PDB entry 6D6Q | electron microscopy, 3.45 A resolution | chains H and M of the 15 polymer chains in the assembly

Chain H:
Molecule: Exosome complex component RRP4
Source organism: Homo sapiens
UniProtKB: Q13868 (EXOS2_HUMAN); residues 1-293 here = UniProt positions 1-293
Amino-acid sequence (296 residues; each row starts with the number of its first residue; numbers below 1 keep their minus sign (Asp-2 is residue -2)):
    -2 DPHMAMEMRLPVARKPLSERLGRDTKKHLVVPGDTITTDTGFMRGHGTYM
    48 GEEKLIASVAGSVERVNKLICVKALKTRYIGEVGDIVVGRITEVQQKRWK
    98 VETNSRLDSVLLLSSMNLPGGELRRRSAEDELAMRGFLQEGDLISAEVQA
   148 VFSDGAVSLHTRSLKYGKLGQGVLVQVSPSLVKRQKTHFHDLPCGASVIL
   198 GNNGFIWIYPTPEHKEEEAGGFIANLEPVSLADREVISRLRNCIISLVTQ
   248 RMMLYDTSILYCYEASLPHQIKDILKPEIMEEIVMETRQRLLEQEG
Not modelled in the structure: -2 to 0, 213-216
Construct notes: expression tag (-2 to 0)
Swiss-Prot annotation at these positions:
  - modified residue: Ser124 (Phosphoserine)
  - natural variant: Gly30 (G30V: In SHRF), Gly198 (G198D: In SHRF)
From the paper describing this entry:
  - binding site for DNA/RNA: Phe149, Ser150

Chain M:
Molecule: Exosome RNA helicase MTR4
Source organism: Homo sapiens
Notes: EC 3.6.4.13
UniProtKB: P42285 (MTREX_HUMAN); numbering as in UniProt (aligned over 1-1042)
Amino-acid sequence (1045 residues; row label = number of the first residue in the row; numbers below 1 keep their minus sign (Ser-2 is residue -2)):
    -2 SGDMADAFGDELFSVFEGDSTTAAGTKKDKEKDKGKWKGPPGSADKAGKR
    48 FDGKLQSESTNNGKNKRDVDFEGTDEPIFGKKPRIEESITEDLSLADLMP
    98 RVKVQSVETVEGCTHEVALPAEEDYLPLKPRVGKAAKEYPFILDAFQREA
   148 IQCVDNNQSVLVSAHTSAGKTVCAEYAIALALREKQRVIFTSPIKALSNQ
   198 KYREMYEEFQDVGLMTGDVTINPTASCLVMTTEILRSMLYRGSEVMREVA
   248 WVIFDEIHYMRDSERGVVWEETIILLPDNVHYVFLSATIPNARQFAEWIC
   298 HLHKQPCHVIYTDYRPTPLQHYIFPAGGDGLHLVVDENGDFREDNFNTAM
   348 QVLRDAGDLAKGDQKGRKGGTKGPSNVFKIVKMIMERNFQPVIIFSFSKK
   398 DCEAYALQMTKLDFNTDEEKKMVEEVFSNAIDCLSDEDKKLPQVEHVLPL
   448 LKRGIGIHHGGLLPILKETIEILFSEGLIKALFATETFAMGINMPARTVL
   498 FTNARKFDGKDFRWISSGEYIQMSGRAGRRGMDDRGIVILMVDEKMSPTI
   548 GKQLLKGSADPLNSAFHLTYNMVLNLLRVEEINPEYMLEKSFYQFQHYRA
   598 IPGVVEKVKNSEEQYNKIVIPNEESVVIYYKIRQQLAKLGKEIEEYIHKP
   648 KYCLPFLQPGRLVKVKNEGDDFGWGVVVNFSKKSNVKPNSGELDPLYVVE
   698 VLLRCSKESLKNSATEAAKPAKPDEKGEMQVVPVLVHLLSAISSVRLYIP
   748 KDLRPVDNRQSVLKSIQEVQKRFPDGIPLLDPIDDMGIQDQGLKKVIQKV
   798 EAFEHRMYSHPLHNDPNLETVYTLCEKKAQIAIDIKSAKRELKKARTVLQ
   848 MDELKCRKRVLRRLGFATSSDVIEMKGRVACEISSADELLLTEMMFNGLF
   898 NDLSAEQATALLSCFVFQENSSEMPKLTEQLAGPLRQMQECAKRIAKVSA
   948 EAKLEIDEETYLSSFKPHLMDVVYTWATGATFAHICKMTDVFEGSIIRCM
   998 RRLEELLRQMCQAAKAIGNTELENKFAEGITKIKRDIVFAASLYL
Not modelled in the structure: -2 to 95, 355-371, 610-830
Construct notes: expression tag (-2 to 0)
Residues lining bound ligands: AMP-PNP (ANP; phosphoaminophosphonic acid-adenylate ester): Phe138, Ile139, Asp141, Gln144, Thr163, Ser164, Ala165, Gly166, Lys167, Thr168, Lys198, Asn490, Arg527
Swiss-Prot annotation at these positions:
  - motif: Asp252 to His255 (DEIH box)
  - binding site (ATP): Ile139, Ala161 to Thr168
  - modified residue: Ala2 (N-acetylalanine), Ser40 (Phosphoserine), Lys51 (N6-acetyllysine), Lys78 (N6-acetyllysine)
  - cross-link (Glycyl lysine isopeptide (Lys-Gly)): Lys24 (interchain with G-Cter in SUMO2), Lys358 (interchain with G-Cter in SUMO2), Lys684 (interchain with G-Cter in SUMO2), Lys723 (interchain with G-Cter in SUMO2)
  - mutagenesis: Glu253 (E253Q: Abolishes RNA helicase activity), Arg658 (R658A: Decreased interaction with NRDE2), Glu697 (E697R: Decreased interaction with NRDE2), Arg743 (R743E: Decreased interaction with NRDE2. Impairs the binding of both NVL and NOP53), Phe989 to Glu990 (Loss of interaction with NRDE2)
From the paper describing this entry:
  - binding site for DNA/RNA: Ile231, Met235, Arg238, Phe504, Phe509, Ser881, Glu1002, Arg1005, Gln1009

Chain H / chain M interface:
Contacting residue pairs (48):
  Met40(H) with Met892(M); Asn898(M), hydrogen bond; Ile1014(M), hydrophobic; Asn1016(M)
  Asn64(H) with Lys873(M), hydrogen bond; Phe893(M); Asn894(M)
  Lys65(H) with Phe893(M), hydrogen bond (backbone-backbone); Asn894(M), hydrogen bond (side chain-backbone)
  Leu66(H) with Met872(M), hydrophobic
  Glu79(H) with Arg875(M), salt bridge
  Val80(H) with Arg238(M); Arg875(M)
  Gly81(H) with Arg875(M)
  Asp82(H) with Arg875(M), salt bridge
  Ser111(H) with Glu241(M); Arg244(M), hydrogen bond (backbone-side chain)
  Ser112(H) with Arg244(M), hydrogen bond (backbone-side chain)
  Asn114(H) with Arg244(M)
  Gly118(H) with Asn276(M)
  Leu120(H) with Arg244(M); Glu245(M); Val246(M); Ala247(M), hydrophobic; Asn276(M)
  Arg121(H) with Lys182(M); Gln183(M); Arg184(M); Glu245(M)
  Arg122(H) with Lys182(M); Arg184(M); Thr221(M); Ser223(M), hydrogen bond
  Arg123(H) with Arg244(M)
  Gln146(H) with Arg238(M); Gly239(M); Ser240(M)
  Ala147(H) with Arg238(M)
  Arg159(H) with Leu236(M), hydrogen bond (side chain-backbone); Tyr237(M), hydrogen bond (side chain-backbone)
  Ser160(H) with Glu578(M), hydrogen bond
  Lys162(H) with Glu577(M), salt bridge
  Tyr163(H) with Glu577(M)
  Arg181(H) with Val869(M); Arg875(M)
  Lys183(H) with Ser867(M), hydrogen bond (side chain-backbone)
  Thr184(H) with Glu577(M)
  Phe186(H) with Glu577(M)
Other interface residues (no listed pair), chain H (31 interface residues in all): Val63, His157, Thr158, Gln182, His185
Other interface residues (no listed pair), chain M (34 interface residues in all): Glu181, Arg575, Val576, Glu890, Gly895
Interface features reported in the paper:
  - pairs named by the authors: Ser111(H)-Arg244(M) (backbone contact), Ser112(H)-Arg244(M) (backbone contact), Arg159(H)-Leu236(M), His185(H)-Glu577(M) (backbone contact), Tyr237(M)-Arg159(H) (backbone contact)
  - interface residues, chain H: Met40(H), Leu66(H)

In short:
The interface between chain H and chain M involves 31 residues on one side and 34 on the other; the contacts
include 11 hydrogen bonds and 3 salt bridges. Polar contacts include Glu79(H)-Arg875(M), Asp82(H)-Arg875(M)
and Lys162(H)-Glu577(M). The paper describes backbone contacts between Ser111(H) and Arg244(M), Ser112(H) and
Arg244(M) and His185(H) and Glu577(M) among others; a contact between Arg159(H) and Leu236(M). From the paper:
a binding site for DNA/RNA at Phe149(H), Ser150(H) and Ile231(M) among others; interface residues Met40(H) and
Leu66(H).
Here chain H is Exosome complex component RRP4 and chain M is Exosome RNA helicase MTR4, both from Homo
sapiens. Entry 6D6Q (Human nuclear exosome-MTR4 RNA complex - overall reconstruction) was determined by
electron microscopy (same publication as 6D6R).
